4EFA - chains C and G of the 3 polymer chains in the assembly; structure by X-ray diffraction, 2.82 A resolution.

== Chain C ==
Molecule: V-type proton ATPase subunit C
From: Saccharomyces cerevisiae
Notes: EC 3.6.3.14
UniProt: P31412 (VATC_YEAST); residue numbers follow UniProt; this construct covers 158-277
Chain sequence (130 residues; row label = number of the first residue in the row):
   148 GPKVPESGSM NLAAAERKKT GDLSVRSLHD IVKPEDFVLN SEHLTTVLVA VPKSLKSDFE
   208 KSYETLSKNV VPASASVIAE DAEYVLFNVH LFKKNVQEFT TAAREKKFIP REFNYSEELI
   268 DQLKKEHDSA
Not modelled in the structure: 148-157, 264-277
Sequence notes: expression tag (148-157)
UniProt features mapped onto this chain:
  - mutagenesis: Phe255 (F255A: Is rapidly degraded and disrupts stable ATPase assembly)

== Chain G ==
Molecule: V-type proton ATPase subunit G
From: Saccharomyces cerevisiae
Notes: EC 3.6.3.14
UniProt: P48836 (VATG_YEAST); residue numbers follow UniProt; this construct covers 1-114
Chain sequence (119 residues; row label = number of the first residue in the row; numbers below 1 keep their minus sign (Gly-4 is residue -4)):
    -4 GPKVPMSQKN GIATLLQAEK EAHEIVSKAR KYRQDKLKQA KTDAAKEIDS YKIQKDKELK
    56 EFEQKNAGGV GELEKKAEAG VQGELAEIKK IAEKKKDDVV KILIETVIKP SAEVHINAL
Not modelled in the structure: -4 to 1, 62-70, 106-114
Sequence notes: expression tag (-4 to 0)
UniProt features mapped onto this chain:
  - modified residue: Ser2 (N-acetylserine)

== How chain C and chain G interact ==
Contacting residue pairs - 12 pairs, chain C then chain G:
  Ser188(C) with Glu14(G), hydrogen bond
  Glu189(C) with Glu14(G)
  His190(C) with Glu14(G), salt bridge
  Leu191(C) with Leu10(G), hydrophobic; Glu14(G)
  Val218(C) with Leu10(G), hydrophobic
  Ala220(C) with Ser2(G)
  Ser221(C) with Gln3(G), hydrogen bond (backbone-side chain)
  Ser223(C) with Gln3(G), hydrogen bond
  Asn235(C) with Gln3(G)
  His237(C) with Gln3(G), hydrogen bond; Ile7(G)
Other interface residues (no listed pair), chain C (13 interface residues in all): Val185, Ala222, Phe239
Other interface residues (no listed pair), chain G (6 interface residues in all): Leu11

== In short ==
The interface between chain C and chain G involves 13 residues on one side and 6 on the other, with 4 hydrogen
bonds and 1 salt bridge. Among the polar pairs are His190(C)-Glu14(G), Ser188(C)-Glu14(G) and
Ser221(C)-Gln3(G). UniProt lists one mutagenesis site on chain C.
Here chain C is V-type proton ATPase subunit C and chain G is V-type proton ATPase subunit G, both from
Saccharomyces cerevisiae. Entry 4EFA (Crystal Structure of the Heterotrimeric EGChead Peripheral Stalk Complex
of the Yeast Vacuolar ATPase - second ...) was determined by X-ray diffraction (same publication as 4DL0).
